Entry 6B45 (electron microscopy, 3.50 A resolution); this record covers chains D and E of the 10 polymer chains in the assembly.

[Chain D (and E)]
Protein: CRISPR-associated protein Csy3
Source organism: Pseudomonas aeruginosa (strain UCBPP-PA14)
Notes: chain E of this document is another copy of the same molecule, construct and numbering; everything in this record applies to it too
Reference sequence: Q02MM1 (CSY3_PSEAB); residue numbers follow UniProt; this construct covers 1-342
Amino-acid sequence (344 residues; numbered -1 to 342; the number before each row is that of its first residue; numbers below 1 keep their minus sign (Met-1 is residue -1)):
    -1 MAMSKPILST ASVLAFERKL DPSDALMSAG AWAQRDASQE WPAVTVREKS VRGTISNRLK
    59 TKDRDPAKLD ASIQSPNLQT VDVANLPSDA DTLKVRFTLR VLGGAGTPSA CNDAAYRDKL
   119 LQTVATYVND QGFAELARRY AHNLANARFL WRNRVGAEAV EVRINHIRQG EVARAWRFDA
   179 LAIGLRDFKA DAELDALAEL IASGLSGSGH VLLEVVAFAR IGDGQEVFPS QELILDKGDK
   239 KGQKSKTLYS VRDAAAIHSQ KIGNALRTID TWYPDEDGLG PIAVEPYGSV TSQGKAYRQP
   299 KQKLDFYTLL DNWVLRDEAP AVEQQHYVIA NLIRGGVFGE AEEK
Not modelled in the structure: -1 to 5, 339-342 (chain E: -1 to 4, 339-342)
Differences from the reference sequence: initiating methionine (-1); expression tag (0)

[Interface between chain D and chain E]
Contacting residue pairs - 71 pairs, chain D then chain E:
  Thr8(D) - Arg56(E)
  Glu15(D) - Arg150(E)
  Arg16(D) - Arg150(E)
  Arg16(D) - Glu224(E)  salt bridge
  Asp19(D) - Gln223(E)
  Asp19(D) - Glu224(E)
  Pro20(D) - Gln223(E)
  Ser21(D) - Gly222(E)  hydrogen bond (side chain-backbone)
  Asp22(D) - Asn83(E)  hydrogen bond
  Leu24(D) - Ser86(E)
  Thr96(D) - Asp221(E)  hydrogen bond (side chain-backbone)
  Thr96(D) - Gln223(E)  hydrogen bond
  Arg98(D) - Val153(E)
  Arg98(D) - Gly154(E)  hydrogen bond (side chain-backbone)
  Arg98(D) - Ala155(E)
  Arg98(D) - Ile219(E)
  Leu100(D) - Gly154(E)
  Ala108(D) - Ser290(E)
  Cys109(D) - Ser290(E)
  Cys109(D) - Gln291(E)
  Asn110(D) - Gln291(E)
  Ala112(D) - Lys293(E)
  Ile165(D) - Asp221(E)
  Arg166(D) - Glu156(E)  salt bridge
  Gln167(D) - Arg218(E)
  Gly168(D) - Arg218(E)
  His208(D) - Glu156(E)  salt bridge
  Leu210(D) - Gly220(E)
  Leu210(D) - Gln223(E)
  Glu212(D) - Asp221(E)
  Gln229(D) - Ser48(E)  hydrogen bond (backbone-side chain)
  Glu230(D) - Ser48(E)
  Leu231(D) - Ser48(E)
  Leu231(D) - Leu76(E)  hydrophobic
  Leu231(D) - Gln77(E)
  Leu231(D) - Thr78(E)
  Leu233(D) - Lys239(E)
  Tyr247(D) - Arg45(E)
  Ser248(D) - Arg45(E)  hydrogen bond (backbone-side chain)
  Val249(D) - Arg45(E)
  His256(D) - Lys47(E)
  His256(D) - Ser48(E)  hydrogen bond (side chain-backbone)
  Ser257(D) - Lys47(E)
  Gln258(D) - Lys47(E)  hydrogen bond
  Gln258(D) - Ser48(E)  hydrogen bond (side chain-backbone)
  Gln258(D) - Val49(E)
  Glu283(D) - Thr52(E)  hydrogen bond
  Pro284(D) - Ile53(E)
  Tyr285(D) - Ile53(E)
  Tyr285(D) - Asn55(E)
  Tyr285(D) - Leu57(E)
  Tyr285(D) - Leu67(E)  hydrophobic
  Ser287(D) - Thr52(E)  hydrogen bond
  Ser287(D) - Ile71(E)
  Thr289(D) - Arg50(E)  hydrogen bond
  Thr289(D) - Thr52(E)
  Lys293(D) - Asp68(E)
  Lys293(D) - Ile71(E)
  Ala294(D) - Asp68(E)  hydrogen bond (backbone-side chain)
  Ala294(D) - Ile71(E)  hydrophobic
  Gln297(D) - Pro64(E)
  Gln297(D) - Leu67(E)
  Gln297(D) - Asp68(E)
  Pro298(D) - Arg62(E)
  Pro298(D) - Leu67(E)
  Lys299(D) - Pro64(E)
  Tyr305(D) - Ser54(E)  hydrogen bond (side chain-backbone)
  Tyr305(D) - Asn55(E)
  Tyr305(D) - Arg56(E)
  Asp309(D) - Arg56(E)  salt bridge
  Gly337(D) - Arg56(E)
Also at the interface, not in a pair above, chain D (53 interface residues in all): Arg94, Leu97, Ser107, Arg115, Arg250, Gly292, Val335, Glu338
Also at the interface, not in a pair above, chain E (39 interface residues in all): Glu46, Gly292

[Overview]
53 residues of chain D face 39 of chain E across their interface, with 15 hydrogen bonds and 4 salt bridges.
Polar pairs include Arg16(D)-Glu224(E), Arg166(D)-Glu156(E) and His208(D)-Glu156(E).
Chain D and chain E are both CRISPR-associated protein Csy3 (Pseudomonas aeruginosa (strain UCBPP-PA14)); the
structure, Cryo-EM structure of Type I-F CRISPR crRNA-guided Csy surveillance complex, was determined by
electron microscopy together with 6B44, 6B46, 6B47 and 6B48 from the same study.
